3PTA - chains A and C of the 3 polymer chains in the assembly; structure by X-ray diffraction, 3.60 A resolution.

[Chain A]
Name: DNA (cytosine-5)-methyltransferase 1
From: Homo sapiens
Notes: EC 2.1.1.37
UniProt: P26358 (DNMT1_HUMAN); residues 646-1600 here = UniProt positions 646-1600
Chain sequence (956 residues; each row starts with the number of its first residue):
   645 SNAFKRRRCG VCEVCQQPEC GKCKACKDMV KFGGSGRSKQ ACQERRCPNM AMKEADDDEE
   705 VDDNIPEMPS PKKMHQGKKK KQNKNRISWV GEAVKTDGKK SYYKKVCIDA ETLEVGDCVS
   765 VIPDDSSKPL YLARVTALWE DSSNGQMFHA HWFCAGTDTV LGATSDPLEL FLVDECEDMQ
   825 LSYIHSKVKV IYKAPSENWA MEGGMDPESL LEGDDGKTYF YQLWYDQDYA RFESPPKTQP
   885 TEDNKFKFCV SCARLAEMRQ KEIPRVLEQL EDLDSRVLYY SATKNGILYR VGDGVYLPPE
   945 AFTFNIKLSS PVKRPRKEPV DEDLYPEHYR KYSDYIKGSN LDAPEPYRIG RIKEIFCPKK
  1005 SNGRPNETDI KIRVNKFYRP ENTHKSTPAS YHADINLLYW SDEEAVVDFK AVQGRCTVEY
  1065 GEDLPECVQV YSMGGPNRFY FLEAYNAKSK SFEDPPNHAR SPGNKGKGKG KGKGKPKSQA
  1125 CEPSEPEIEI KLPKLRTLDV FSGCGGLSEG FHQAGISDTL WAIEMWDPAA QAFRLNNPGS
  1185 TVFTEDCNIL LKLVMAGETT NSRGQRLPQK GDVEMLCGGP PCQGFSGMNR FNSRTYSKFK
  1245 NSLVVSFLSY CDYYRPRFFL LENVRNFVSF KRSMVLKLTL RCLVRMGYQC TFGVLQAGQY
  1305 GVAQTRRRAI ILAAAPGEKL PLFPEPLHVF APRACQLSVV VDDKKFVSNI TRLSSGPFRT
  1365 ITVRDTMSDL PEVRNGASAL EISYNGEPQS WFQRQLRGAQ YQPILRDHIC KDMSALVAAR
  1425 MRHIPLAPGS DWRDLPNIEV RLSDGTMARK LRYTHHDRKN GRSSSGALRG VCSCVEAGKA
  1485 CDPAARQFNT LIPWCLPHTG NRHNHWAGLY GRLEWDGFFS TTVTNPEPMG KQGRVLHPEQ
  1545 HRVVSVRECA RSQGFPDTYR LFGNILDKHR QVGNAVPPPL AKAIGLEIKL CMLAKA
Unresolved in the structure: 645-646, 852-859, 956-960, 978-983, 1108-1134, 1480-1483
Sequence notes: expression tag (645)
Swiss-Prot annotation at these positions:
  - zinc finger: Asn-646 to Pro-692 (CXXC-type)
  - region: Lys-1109 to Pro-1120 (6 X 2 AA tandem repeats of K-G)
  - active site: Cys-1226
  - binding site (Zn(2+)): Cys-653, Cys-656, Cys-659, Cys-664, Cys-667, Cys-670, Cys-686, Cys-691
  - binding site (S-adenosyl-L-methionine): Ser-1146, Gly-1150, Leu-1151, Glu-1168, Met-1169, Asp-1190, Cys-1191, Asn-1578, Val-1580
  - modified residue: Ser-714 (Phosphoserine), Ser-732 (Phosphoserine), Lys-749 (N6-acetyllysine), Ser-878 (Phosphoserine), Lys-891 (N6-acetyllysine), Lys-957 (N6-acetyllysine), Lys-961 (N6-acetyllysine), Lys-975 (N6-acetyllysine), Lys-1054 (N6-acetyllysine), Lys-1111 (N6-acetyllysine), Lys-1113 (N6-acetyllysine), Lys-1115 (N6-acetyllysine), Lys-1117 (N6-acetyllysine), Lys-1119 (N6-acetyllysine), Lys-1121 (N6-acetyllysine), Lys-1349 (N6-acetyllysine), Lys-1415 (N6-acetyllysine)
  - mutagenesis: Cys-653 (C653G: Reduces activity about 10-fold; when associated with G-656; G-659; G-664; G-667 and G-670), Cys-656 (C656G: Reduces activity about 10-fold; when associated with G-653; G-659; G-664; G-667 and G-670), Cys-659 (C659G: Reduces activity about 10-fold; when associated with G-653; G-656; G-664; G-667 and G-670), Cys-664 (C664F: Reduces activity about 10-fold; when associated with G-653; G-656; G-659; G-667 and G-670), Cys-667 (C667G: Reduces activity about 10-fold; when associated with G-653; G-656; G-659; G-664 and G-670), Cys-670 (C670G: Reduces activity about 10-fold; when associated with G-653; G-656; G-659; G-664 and G-667), Cys-1226 (C1226A: Loss of activity)

[Chain C]
Molecule: 19-nt DNA strand
Sequence (19 nucleotides; row label = number of the first residue in the row):
    20 CCTGCGGAGG CTCACGGGA

[Chain A / chain C interface]
Residue-residue contacts (10):
  Ala-647(A) with DG28(C), phosphate contact
  Phe-648(A) with DG28(C), phosphate contact
  Lys-649(A) with DG28(C), phosphate contact
  Arg-681(A) with DG23(C), sugar contact; DC24(C), phosphate contact
  Ser-682(A) with DG23(C), base contact; DC24(C), hydrogen bond to the base
  Lys-683(A) with DG25(C), hydrogen bond to the base; DG26(C), hydrogen bond to the base
  Lys-697(A) with DG29(C), phosphate contact
Other interface residues (no listed pair), chain A (9 interface residues in all): Asp-672, Gln-684

[In short]
9 residues of chain A face 6 of chain C across their interface; the contacts include 3 hydrogen bonds. Polar
pairs include Ser-682(A)/DC24(C), Lys-683(A)/DG25(C) and Lys-683(A)/DG26(C). From UniProt: active-site residue
Cys-1226(A), 8 Zn2+-binding residues, 9 S-adenosyl-L-methionine-binding residues and 7 mutagenesis sites on
chain A.
Here chain A is DNA (cytosine-5)-methyltransferase 1 (Homo sapiens) and chain C is a 19-nt DNA strand. Entry
3PTA (Crystal structure of human DNMT1(646-1600) in complex with DNA) was determined by X-ray diffraction,
deposited together with 3PT6 and 3PT9.
